8YYM - chains IC and JC of the 104 polymer chains in the assembly; structure by electron microscopy, 3.30 A resolution.

[Chain IC (and JC)]
Protein: Myeloid differentiation primary response protein MyD88
Source organism: Homo sapiens
Notes: chain JC of this document is another copy of the same molecule, construct and numbering; everything in this record applies to it too
UniProt: Q99836 (MYD88_HUMAN); residues 153-296 here = UniProt positions 153-296
Amino-acid sequence (144 residues; each row starts with the number of its first residue):
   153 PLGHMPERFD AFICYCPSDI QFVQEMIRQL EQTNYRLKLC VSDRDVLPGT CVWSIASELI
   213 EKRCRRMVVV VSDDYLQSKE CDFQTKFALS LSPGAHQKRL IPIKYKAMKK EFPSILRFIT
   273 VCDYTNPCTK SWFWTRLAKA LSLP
Disordered / not traced: 153-158, 246-248
Curated features (UniProtKB/Swiss-Prot):
  - modified residue: S244 (Phosphoserine)
  - natural variant: M178 (M178I: Found in hematological malignancies; uncertain significance), R196 (R196C: In IMD68), V204 (V204F: Found in hematological malignancies; uncertain significance), W205 (W205R: Found in hematological malignancies; uncertain significance), S206 (S206C: Found in hematological malignancies; uncertain significance), I207 (I207T: Found in hematological malignancies; uncertain significance), S209 (S209R: Found in hematological malignancies; uncertain significance), M219 (M219T: Found in hematological malignancies; uncertain significance), S230 (S230N: Found in hematological malignancies; uncertain significance), L252 (L252P: In WM1; uncertain significance), T281 (T281P: Found in hematological malignancies; uncertain significance)
  - mutagenesis: I179 (I179N: In Pococurante (Poc); abolished MYD88-dependent sensing of most Toll-like receptor (TLR) ligands), R196 (R196A: Reduced interaction with TIRAP, and strongly reduced activity. Strongly reduced interaction with TIRAP; when associated with A-288), D197 (D197A: Slightly reduced activity), C203 (C203S: Abolished interaction with E.coli TcpC without affecting ability to promote Toll-like receptor (TLR)-mediated cytokine production; when associated with S-280), R217 (R217A: Strongly reduced activity), C280 (C280S: Abolished interaction with E.coli TcpC without affecting ability to promote Toll-like receptor (TLR)-mediated cytokine production; when associated with S-203), K282 (K282A: Slightly reduced activity), R288 (R288A: Slightly reduced activity, and reduced interaction with TIRAP. Strongly reduced interaction with TIRAP; when associated with A-196)
Reported in the primary citation:
  - mutagenesis - R196A, R196C, V198A, K238A, L241A, I267A, R269A, F270A, W284A: increased signaling
  - disease-associated variants - L252P: increased signaling (citing earlier work)
  - mutagenesis - P200A, K238A: decreased signaling
  - mutagenesis - N186A, Y187A, R188A: unchanged signaling

[Interface between chain IC and chain JC]
Contacting residue pairs (25; chain IC residue first):
  K250(IC) - G201(JC)
  K250(IC) - T202(JC)
  L252(IC) - G201(JC)
  I253(IC) - P200(JC)  hydrophobic
  F270(IC) - T202(JC)
  F270(IC) - C203(JC)
  F270(IC) - V204(JC)
  I271(IC) - G201(JC)
  I271(IC) - T202(JC)
  T272(IC) - L199(JC)
  T272(IC) - P200(JC)
  T272(IC) - G201(JC)
  T272(IC) - T202(JC)  hydrogen bond
  N278(IC) - P169(JC)
  C280(IC) - I172(JC)  hydrophobic
  C280(IC) - Q173(JC)
  C280(IC) - Q176(JC)  hydrogen bond (backbone-side chain)
  T281(IC) - I172(JC)
  W284(IC) - Q176(JC)
  W284(IC) - D195(JC)
  W284(IC) - R196(JC)
  R288(IC) - D195(JC)  hydrogen bond (side chain-backbone)
  R288(IC) - V198(JC)
  A292(IC) - P200(JC)
  L295(IC) - L199(JC)  hydrophobic
Also at the interface, not in a pair above, chain IC (16 interface residues in all): R269, C274, K291
Also at the interface, not in a pair above, chain JC (14 interface residues in all): W205

[Summary]
The interface between chain IC and chain JC involves 16 residues on one side and 14 on the other; the contacts
include 3 hydrogen bonds. Polar contacts include T272(IC)-T202(JC), C280(IC)-Q176(JC) and R288(IC)-D195(JC).
The paper reports that R196A, R196C and V198A of chain IC, among others, increase signaling; P200A and K238A
of chain IC reduce signaling; 14 substitutions were tested in all.
Chain IC and chain JC are both Myeloid differentiation primary response protein MyD88 (Homo sapiens); the
structure, Cryo-EM structure of cylindrical fiber of MyD88 TIR, was determined by electron microscopy,
deposited together with 8W8M.
